1AR8 - chains 2 and 3 of the 5 polymer chains in the assembly; structure by X-ray diffraction, 2.90 A resolution.

== Chain 2 ==
Protein: P1/mahoney poliovirus
From: Human poliovirus 1
Notes: fragment: virus protomer; engineered mutation(s): CHAIN 1, P95S
UniProt: P03300 (POLH_POL1M); residues 1-272 here correspond to UniProt positions 69-340 (UniProt number = residue number + 68)
Amino-acid sequence (272 residues; each row starts with the number of its first residue):
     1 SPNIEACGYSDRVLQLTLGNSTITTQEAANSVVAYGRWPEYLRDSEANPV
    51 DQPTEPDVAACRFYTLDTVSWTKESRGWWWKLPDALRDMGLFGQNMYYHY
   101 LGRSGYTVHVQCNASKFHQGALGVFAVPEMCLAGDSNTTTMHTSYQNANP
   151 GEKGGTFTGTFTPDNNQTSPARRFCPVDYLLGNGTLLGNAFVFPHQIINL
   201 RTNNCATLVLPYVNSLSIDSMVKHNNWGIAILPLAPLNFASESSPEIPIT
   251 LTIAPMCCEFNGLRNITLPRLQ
Unresolved in the structure: 1-4

== Chain 3 ==
Protein: P1/mahoney poliovirus
From: Human poliovirus 1
Notes: fragment: virus protomer; engineered mutation(s): CHAIN 1, P95S
UniProt: P03300 (POLH_POL1M); residues 1-238 here correspond to UniProt positions 341-578 (UniProt number = residue number + 340)
Amino-acid sequence (238 residues; numbered 1 to 238; the number before each row is that of its first residue):
     1 GLPVMNTPGSNQYLTADNFQSPCALPEFDVTPPIDIPGEVKNMMELAEID
    51 TMIPFDLSATKKNTMEMYRVRLSDKPHTDDPILCLSLSPASDPRLSHTML
   101 GEILNYYTHWAGSLKFTFLFCGSMMATGKLLVSYAPPGADPPKKRKEAML
   151 GTHVIWDIGLQSSCTMVVPWISNTTYRQTIDDSFTEGGYISVFYQTRIVV
   201 PLSTPREMDILGFVSACNDFSVRLLRDTTHIEQKALAQ
Unresolved in the structure: 236-238
Sequence notes: conflict Ser123 (Phe463 in P03300)

== How chain 2 and chain 3 interact ==
Contacting residue pairs (67; chain 2 residue first):
  Arg12(2) with Leu160(3)
  Tyr35(2) with Gly38(3)
  Arg37(2) with Asp35(3), salt bridge; Pro37(3)
  Arg43(2) with Asp35(3), salt bridge
  Glu46(2) with Ile34(3); Asp35(3), hydrogen bond (side chain-backbone)
  Lys116(2) with Ser123(3); Met124(3), hydrogen bond (backbone-backbone); Met125(3), hydrogen bond (backbone-backbone)
  Phe117(2) with Met125(3), hydrophobic; Ser203(3); Thr204(3); Pro205(3)
  His118(2) with Ser123(3)
  Gln119(2) with Cys121(3); Gly122(3); Ser123(3), hydrogen bond (side chain-backbone); Pro205(3); Glu207(3), hydrogen bond (side chain-backbone); Met208(3)
  Gly120(2) with Cys121(3)
  Ala121(2) with Cys121(3), hydrophobic
  Asp178(2) with Met65(3)
  Tyr179(2) with Asn63(3); Thr64(3); Met65(3), hydrophobic
  Leu186(2) with Tyr68(3); His97(3)
  Leu187(2) with Met65(3), hydrophobic
  Gly188(2) with Thr51(3); Met52(3), hydrogen bond (backbone-backbone); Tyr68(3), hydrogen bond (backbone-side chain)
  Asn189(2) with Thr51(3); His97(3), hydrogen bond (side chain-backbone); Thr98(3); Met99(3), hydrogen bond (side chain-backbone)
  Phe191(2) with Ile49(3); Asp50(3); Met52(3), hydrophobic; Phe213(3), hydrophobic
  Val192(2) with Met99(3), hydrophobic
  Asn199(2) with Leu119(3); Phe120(3), hydrogen bond (side chain-backbone); Cys121(3)
  Arg201(2) with Phe120(3); Gly122(3); Ser123(3), hydrogen bond (side chain-backbone); Met124(3); Ala126(3); Ile158(3); Gly159(3), hydrogen bond (side chain-backbone)
  Thr202(2) with Ser162(3)
  Tyr212(2) with Pro37(3)
  Val213(2) with Pro37(3), hydrophobic
  Asn214(2) with Ile36(3)
  Leu216(2) with Ile34(3)
  Ser217(2) with Ile34(3)
  Pro233(2) with Arg69(3), hydrogen bond (backbone-side chain)
  Leu234(2) with Arg69(3), hydrogen bond (backbone-side chain); Leu211(3), hydrophobic
  Ala235(2) with Cys121(3), hydrophobic
  Pro236(2) with Arg69(3); Asp209(3)
  Ala240(2) with Ser203(3); Thr204(3); Pro205(3)
Also at the interface, not in a pair above, chain 2 (39 interface residues in all): Arg76, Ile197, Pro211, Ser215, Leu232, Asn238, Phe239
Also at the interface, not in a pair above, chain 3 (39 interface residues in all): Met67, Leu202

== Summary ==
Chain 2 and chain 3 each contribute 39 residues to their interface; the contacts include 14 hydrogen bonds and
2 salt bridges. Polar contacts include Arg37(2)-Asp35(3), Arg43(2)-Asp35(3) and Glu46(2)-Asp35(3).
Chain 2 is P1/mahoney poliovirus and chain 3 is P1/mahoney poliovirus, both from Human poliovirus 1; the
structure, P1/mahoney poliovirus, mutant P1095S, was determined by X-ray diffraction, deposited together with
1AR6, 1AR7, 1AR9, 1ASJ and 1AL2.
